PDB entry 1FQ9 | X-ray diffraction, 3.00 A resolution | chains C and D of the 4 polymer chains in the assembly

== Chain C (and D) ==
Molecule: Fibroblast growth factor receptor 1
Organism: Homo sapiens
Notes: fragment: extracellular ligand binding domain of fgf receptor 1 (fgfr1) consisting of immunoglobulin like domains ii (d2) and iii (d3); chain D of this document is another copy of the same molecule, construct and numbering; everything in this record applies to it too
Reference sequence: P11362 (FGR1_HUMAN); residue numbers follow UniProt; this construct covers 141-365
Amino-acid sequence (225 residues; each row starts with the number of its first residue):
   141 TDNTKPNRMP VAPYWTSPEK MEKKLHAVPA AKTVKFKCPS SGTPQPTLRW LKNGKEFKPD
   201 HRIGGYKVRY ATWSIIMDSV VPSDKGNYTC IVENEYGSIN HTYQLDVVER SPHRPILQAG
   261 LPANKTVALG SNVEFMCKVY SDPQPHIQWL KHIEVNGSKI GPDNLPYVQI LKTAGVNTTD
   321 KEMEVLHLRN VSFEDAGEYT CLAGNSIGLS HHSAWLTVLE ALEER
Not modelled in the structure: 141-148, 360-365 (chain D: 141-148, 293-307, 360-365)
Construct notes: engineered mutation Gln185 (Asn in P11362)
Disulfide bonds: Cys178-Cys230, Cys277-Cys341
UniProt features mapped onto this chain:
  - region: Lys160 to Lys177 (Heparin-binding)
  - glycosylation (N-linked (GlcNAc...) asparagine): Asn227, Asn240, Asn264, Asn296, Asn317, Asn330
  - natural variant: Leu165 (L165S: In HRTFDS), Ala167 (A167S: In HH2), Val174 (V174A: In HH2), Cys178 (C178S: In HH2), Leu191 (L191S: In HRTFDS), Asp224 (D224H: In HH2), Tyr228 (Y228D: In HH2), Gly237 (G237D: In HH2; G237S: In HH2), Ile239 (I239T: In HH2), Leu245 (L245P: In HH2), Arg250 (R250Q: In HH2; R250W: In HH2), Pro252 (P252R: In PS and JWS; P252T: In a lung bronchoalveolar carcinoma sample), 14 further natural variant entries in UniProt
What the authors report for this chain:
  - binding site for n,O6-disulfo-glucosamine: Lys160, Arg209
  - binding site for 2-O-sulfo-alpha-L-idopyranuronic acid: Lys207, Arg209
  - binding site for the ligand UAP: Lys207, Ile216

== Interface between chain C and chain D ==
Residue-residue contacts (5):
  Ala171(C) with Ala171(D), hydrophobic
  Lys172(C) with Asp218(D), salt bridge
  Thr173(C) with Lys172(D); Thr173(D), hydrogen bond (side chain-backbone)
  Asp218(C) with Lys172(D), salt bridge
Interface residues without a listed pair, chain D (6 interface residues in all): Ala170, Ser219

== Overview ==
4 residues of chain C face 6 of chain D across their interface, with 1 hydrogen bond and 2 salt bridges. Polar
contacts include Lys172(C)-Asp218(D) and Thr173(C)-Thr173(D). From the paper: a binding site for
n,O6-disulfo-glucosamine at Lys160(C) and Arg209(C); a binding site for 2-O-sulfo-alpha-L-idopyranuronic acid
at Lys207(C) and Arg209(C).
Both chains are Fibroblast growth factor receptor 1 (Homo sapiens). Entry 1FQ9 (Crystal structure of a ternary
FGF2-FGFR1-heparin complex) was determined by X-ray diffraction.
